PDB entry 6SMQ | electron microscopy, 3.30 A resolution | chains A and C of the 5 polymer chains in the assembly

[Chain A]
Molecule: Lipoprotein RagB
From: Porphyromonas gingivalis (strain ATCC BAA-308 / W83)
UniProt: F5H948 (F5H948_PORGI); residue numbers follow UniProt; this construct covers 20-501
Chain sequence (482 residues; numbered 20 to 501; the number before each row is that of its first residue):
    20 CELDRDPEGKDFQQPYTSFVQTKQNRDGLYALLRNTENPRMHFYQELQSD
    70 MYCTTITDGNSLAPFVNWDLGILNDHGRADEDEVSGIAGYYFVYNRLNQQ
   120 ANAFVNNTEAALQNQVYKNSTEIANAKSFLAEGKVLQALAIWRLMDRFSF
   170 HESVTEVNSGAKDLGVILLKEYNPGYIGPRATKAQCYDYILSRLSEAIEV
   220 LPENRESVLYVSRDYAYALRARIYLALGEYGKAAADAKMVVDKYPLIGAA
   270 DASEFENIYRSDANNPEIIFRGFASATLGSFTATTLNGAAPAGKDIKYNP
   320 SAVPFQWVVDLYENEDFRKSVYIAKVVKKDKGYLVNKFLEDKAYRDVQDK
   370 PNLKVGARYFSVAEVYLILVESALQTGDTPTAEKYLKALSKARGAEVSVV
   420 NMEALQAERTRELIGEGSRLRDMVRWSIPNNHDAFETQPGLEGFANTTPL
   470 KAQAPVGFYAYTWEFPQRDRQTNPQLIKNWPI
Glycans and other covalent adducts: compound 5PL linked to C20; palmitic acid (PLM) linked to C20

[Chain C]
Molecule: Ser-gly-ala-thr-thr-ala-thr-thr-thr-thr-ser-asn-ser
From: Porphyromonas gingivalis W83
Chain sequence (13 residues; numbered 1 to 13; the number before each row is that of its first residue):
     1 SGATTATTTTSNS

[How chain A and chain C interact]
Pairs across the interface (8; chain A residue first):
  G78(A) - T4(C)
  G78(A) - T5(C)
  G78(A) - A6(C)  hydrogen bond (backbone-backbone)
  N79(A) - A6(C)
  N79(A) - T7(C)
  S80(A) - T4(C)
  S80(A) - A6(C)
  I91(A) - T7(C)
Interface residues without a listed pair, chain A (5 interface residues in all): R97
Interface residues without a listed pair, chain C (5 interface residues in all): T10

[Overview]
Chain A and chain C each contribute 5 residues to their interface; the contacts include 1 hydrogen bond. The
hydrogen-bonded pair G78(A)-A6(C) is a backbone contact. Compound 5PL is covalently linked to C20(A). Palmitic
acid is covalently linked to C20(A).
Chain A is Lipoprotein RagB (Porphyromonas gingivalis (strain ATCC BAA-308 / W83)) and chain C is
Ser-gly-ala-thr-thr-ala-thr-thr-thr-thr-ser-asn-ser (Porphyromonas gingivalis W83); the structure, Structure
of the RagAB peptide importer in the 'open-closed' state, was determined by electron microscopy, deposited
together with 6SLI, 6SLJ, 6SLN, 6SM3 and 6SML.
